Entry 6I3L (X-ray diffraction, 2.10 A resolution); this record covers chain A.

Chain A:
Molecule: Bilirubin oxidase
Source organism: Albifimbria verrucaria
Notes: EC 1.3.3.5
UniProtKB: Q12737 (BLRO_MYRVE); residues 1-534 here correspond to UniProt positions 39-572 (UniProt number = residue number + 38)
Chain sequence (534 residues; row label = number of the first residue in the row):
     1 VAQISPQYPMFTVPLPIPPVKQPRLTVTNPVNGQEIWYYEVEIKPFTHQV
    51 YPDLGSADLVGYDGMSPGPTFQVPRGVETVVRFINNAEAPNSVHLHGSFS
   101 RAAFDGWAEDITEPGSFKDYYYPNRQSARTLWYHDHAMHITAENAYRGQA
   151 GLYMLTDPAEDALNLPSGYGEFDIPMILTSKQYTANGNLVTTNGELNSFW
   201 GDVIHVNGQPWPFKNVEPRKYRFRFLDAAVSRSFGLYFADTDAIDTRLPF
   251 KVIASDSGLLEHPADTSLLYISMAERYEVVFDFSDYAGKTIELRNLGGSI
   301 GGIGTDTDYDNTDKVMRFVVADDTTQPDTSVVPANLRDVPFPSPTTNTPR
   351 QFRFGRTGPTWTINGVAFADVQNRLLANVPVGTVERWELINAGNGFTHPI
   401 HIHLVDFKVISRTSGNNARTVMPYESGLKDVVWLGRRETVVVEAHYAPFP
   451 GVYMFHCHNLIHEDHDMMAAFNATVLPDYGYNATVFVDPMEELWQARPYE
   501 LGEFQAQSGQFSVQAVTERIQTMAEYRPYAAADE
Differences from the reference sequence: engineered mutation Phe396 (Trp434 in Q12737)
Covalent attachments: N-acetylglucosamine (NAG) linked to Asn472, Asn482
Metal / ion sites: Cu ion site 1: His94, His401 (together with oxygen molecule); Cu ion site 2: His96, His134, His458 (together with oxygen molecule); Cu ion site 3: His136, His403, His456 (together with oxygen molecule); Cu ion site 4: His398, Cys457, His462
Ligand contacts:
  - oxygen molecule (OXY): His94, His96, His134, His136, His401, His403, His456, His458
  - succinic acid (SIN), molecule 1: Asn29, Val31, Asn32, Glu78, Tyr121, Arg125, Arg527, Pro528, Tyr529, Ala530, Asp533
  - succinic acid (SIN), molecule 2: Ile111, Thr112, Glu113, Ser116, Gln495, Ala496, Arg497, Pro498
Swiss-Prot annotation at these positions:
  - binding site (Cu cation): His94, His96, His134, His136, His398, His401, His403, His456, Cys457, His458, His462, Met467
  - glycosylation (N-linked (GlcNAc...) asparagine): Asn472, Asn482
Reported in the primary citation:
  - Cu ion coordination: His398, His462

In short:
Chain A binds succinic acid and oxygen molecule. Covalently linked N-acetylglucosamine: at Asn472 and Asn482.
His94 and His401 form the Cu ion site 1. The Cu ion site 2 is built by His96, His134 and His458. UniProt lists
12 Cu cation-binding residues. The paper reports Cu ion coordination by His398 and His462.
Chain A is Bilirubin oxidase (Albifimbria verrucaria); the structure, Bilirubin oxidase from Myrothecium
verrucaria, mutant W396F, was determined by X-ray diffraction together with 6I3J and 6I3K from the same study.
